7DRN - chains A and E of the 3 polymer chains in the assembly; structure by X-ray diffraction, 3.56 A resolution.

# Chain A
Name: ATP-grasp domain-containing protein
From: Plesiocystis pacifica SIR-1
UniProtKB: A6G4D7 (A6G4D7_9DELT); residues 1-314 here = UniProt positions 1-314
Sequence (334 residues; each row starts with the number of its first residue; numbers below 1 keep their minus sign (Met-19 is residue -19)):
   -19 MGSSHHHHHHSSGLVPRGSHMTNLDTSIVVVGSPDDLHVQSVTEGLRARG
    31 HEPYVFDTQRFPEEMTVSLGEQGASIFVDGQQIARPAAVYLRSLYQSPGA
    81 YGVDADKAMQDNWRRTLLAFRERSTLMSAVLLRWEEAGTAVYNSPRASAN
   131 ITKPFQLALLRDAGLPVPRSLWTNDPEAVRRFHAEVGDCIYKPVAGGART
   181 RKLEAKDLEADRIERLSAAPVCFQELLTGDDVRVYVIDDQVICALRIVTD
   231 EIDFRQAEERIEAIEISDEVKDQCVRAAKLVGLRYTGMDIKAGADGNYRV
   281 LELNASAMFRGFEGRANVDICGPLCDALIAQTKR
Not modelled in the structure: -19 to 2, 314
Differences from the reference sequence: expression tag (-19 to 0)
Ligand contacts: AMP-PNP (ANP; phosphoaminophosphonic acid-adenylate ester): Lys133, Pro148, Ile170, Lys172, Pro173, Gly176, Gly177, Ala178, Thr180, Gln204, Glu205, Leu206, Leu207, Asp211, Asp269, Lys271, Leu281, Glu282, Asn284
Reported in the primary citation:
  - mutagenesis - R213A: decreased catalytic activity
  - mutagenesis - R101A: unchanged catalytic activity
  - specificity-determining residues: Arg213 (proposed by the authors, not directly observed)
  - binding site for AMP-PNP: Arg235
  - catalytic residues: Arg213 (proposed by the authors, not directly observed)
  - mutagenesis - L196A (>64-fold), F203A (>64-fold): decreased catalytic activity with PsnA214-38, Precursor peptide (chain E)

# Chain E
Name: PsnA214-38, Precursor peptide
UniProtKB: A6GH40 (A6GH40_9DELT); residues 1-25 here correspond to UniProt positions 14-38 (UniProt number = residue number + 13)
Sequence (25 residues; row label = number of the first residue in the row):
     1 LFIEDLGKVTGGKGGPYTTLAIGEE
Not modelled in the structure: 10-17
Ligand contacts: AMP-PNP (ANP; phosphoaminophosphonic acid-adenylate ester): Ala21, Ile22, Glu24, Glu25
Reported in the primary citation:
  - post-translational modification sites: Glu24
  - mutagenesis - T18A, T19A: decreased catalytic activity with ATP-grasp domain-containing protein (chain A)

# Interface between chain A and chain E
Residue-residue contacts (24):
  Arg72(A) with Gly23(E), hydrogen bond (side chain-backbone)
  Gly79(A) with Ile22(E)
  Tyr81(A) with Thr19(E); Leu20(E), hydrophobic; Gly23(E)
  Tyr171(A) with Phe2(E), hydrophobic
  Lys172(A) with Ile3(E)
  Pro173(A) with Ile3(E)
  Gly177(A) with Leu6(E); Ile22(E)
  Ala178(A) with Ile3(E), hydrophobic; Asp5(E); Leu6(E), hydrophobic
  Arg181(A) with Asp5(E), salt bridge
  Asp187(A) with Phe2(E)
  Arg192(A) with Phe2(E), hydrogen bond (side chain-backbone)
  Arg195(A) with Leu1(E)
  Val201(A) with Phe2(E), hydrophobic
  Arg213(A) with Glu24(E), salt bridge
  Asn284(A) with Glu24(E)
  Ser286(A) with Glu24(E); Glu25(E)
  Met288(A) with Gly23(E); Glu24(E), hydrogen bond (backbone-side chain)
Interface residues without a listed pair, chain A (26 interface residues in all): Ala80, Gly176, Ile193, Leu196, Ala198, Ala199, Phe203, Ala285, Ala287
Interface residues without a listed pair, chain E (12 interface residues in all): Ala21
From the paper, about this interface:
  - residue pairs: Arg72(A)-Gly23(E) (hydrogen bond), Arg213(A)-Glu24(E) (salt bridge), Asp5(E)-Arg181(A)
  - interface residues, chain A: Arg72(A), Arg213(A)
  - hot spots on chain A (mutagenesis) - R72A, R101A, R213A: decreased binding to CP
  - hot spots on chain A (mutagenesis) - L196A (4-5-fold), F203A (4-5-fold): decreased binding to PsnA214-38, Precursor peptide (chain E)
  - hot spots on chain E (mutagenesis) - F2A: decreased binding to ATP-grasp domain-containing protein (chain A)

# Overview
Chain A and chain E form an interface of 26 and 12 residues respectively; the contacts include 3 hydrogen
bonds and 2 salt bridges. Among the polar pairs are Arg181(A)-Asp5(E), Arg213(A)-Glu24(E) and
Arg72(A)-Gly23(E). The authors report a hydrogen bond between Arg72(A) and Gly23(E); a salt bridge between
Arg213(A) and Glu24(E); a contact between Asp5(E) and Arg181(A). The paper reports the catalytic residue
Arg213(A); R72A, R101A and R213A of chain A reduce binding to CP; 8 substitutions were tested in all.
Chain A is ATP-grasp domain-containing protein (Plesiocystis pacifica SIR-1) and chain E is PsnA214-38,
Precursor peptide; the structure, Structure of ATP-grasp ligase PsnB complexed with precursor peptide PsnA2
and AMPPNP, was determined by X-ray diffraction, deposited together with 7DRM, 7DRO and 7DRP.
